PDB entry 8AT1 | X-ray diffraction, 2.80 A resolution | chains A and B of the 4 polymer chains in the assembly

# Chain A
Protein: Aspartate carbamoyltransferase (R state), catalytic chain
From: Escherichia coli
Notes: EC 2.1.3.2
Reference sequence: P0A786 (PYRB_ECOLI); residue numbers follow UniProt; this construct covers 1-310
Sequence (310 residues; numbered 1 to 310; the number before each row is that of its first residue):
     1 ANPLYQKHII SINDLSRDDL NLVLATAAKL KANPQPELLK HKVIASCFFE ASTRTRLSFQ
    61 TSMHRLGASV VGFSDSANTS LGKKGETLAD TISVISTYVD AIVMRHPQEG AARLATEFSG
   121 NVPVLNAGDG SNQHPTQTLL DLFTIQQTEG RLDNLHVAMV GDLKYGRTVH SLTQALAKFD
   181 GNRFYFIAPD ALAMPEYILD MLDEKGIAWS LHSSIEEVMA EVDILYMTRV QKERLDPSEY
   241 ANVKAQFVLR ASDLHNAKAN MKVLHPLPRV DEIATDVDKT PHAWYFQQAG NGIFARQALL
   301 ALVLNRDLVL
Differences from the reference sequence: conflict Gln-60 (Glu in P0A786), Gln-147 (Glu in P0A786), Glu-149 (Gln in P0A786), Glu-196 (Gln in P0A786)

# Chain B
Protein: Aspartate carbamoyltransferase regulatory chain
From: Escherichia coli
Reference sequence: P0A7F3 (PYRI_ECOLI); residues 2-153 here correspond to UniProt positions 1-152 (UniProt number = residue number - 1)
Sequence (153 residues; each row starts with the number of its first residue):
     1 MTHDNKLGVE AIKRGTVIDH IPAQIGFKLL SLFKLTETDQ RITIGLNLPS GEMGRKDLIK
    61 IENTFLSEDQ VDQLALYAPQ ATVNRIDNYE VVGKSRPSLP ERIDNVLVCP NSNCISHAEP
   121 VSSSFAVRKR ANDIALKCKY CEKEFSHNVV LAN
Not modelled in the structure: 1-7
Differences from the reference sequence: conflict Gly-8 (Gln7 in P0A7F3)

# How chain A and chain B interact
Residue-residue contacts (36):
  Ser-11(A) / Glu-142(B)  hydrogen bond
  Thr-87(A) / Glu-119(B)
  Leu-88(A) / Ile-115(B)  hydrophobic
  Leu-88(A) / Glu-119(B)  hydrogen bond (backbone-side chain)
  Ala-89(A) / Glu-119(B)  hydrogen bond (backbone-side chain)
  Pro-107(A) / Asn-113(B)  hydrogen bond (backbone-side chain)
  Gln-108(A) / Asn-113(B)  hydrogen bond
  Gln-108(A) / Ile-115(B)
  Glu-109(A) / Asn-111(B)  hydrogen bond
  Glu-109(A) / Asn-113(B)  hydrogen bond
  Glu-109(A) / Cys-114(B)
  Glu-109(A) / Ile-115(B)  hydrogen bond (backbone-backbone)
  Glu-109(A) / Cys-141(B)
  Gly-110(A) / Ile-115(B)
  Gly-110(A) / Tyr-140(B)
  Ala-111(A) / Ile-115(B)  hydrophobic
  Arg-113(A) / Lys-139(B)
  Arg-113(A) / Glu-142(B)  salt bridge
  Leu-114(A) / Ile-115(B)  hydrophobic
  Leu-114(A) / Glu-119(B)
  Leu-114(A) / Val-121(B)  hydrophobic
  Leu-114(A) / Tyr-140(B)
  Glu-117(A) / Lys-139(B)  salt bridge
  Glu-117(A) / Tyr-140(B)  hydrogen bond
  Phe-118(A) / Val-121(B)  hydrophobic
  Asn-132(A) / Tyr-140(B)
  Asn-132(A) / Cys-141(B)  hydrogen bond (side chain-backbone)
  Asn-132(A) / Glu-142(B)  hydrogen bond
  Asn-132(A) / Lys-143(B)  hydrogen bond
  Gln-133(A) / Glu-142(B)
  Glu-196(A) / Arg-130(B)  salt bridge
  Tyr-197(A) / Lys-143(B)  hydrogen bond
  Tyr-197(A) / Glu-144(B)
  Asp-200(A) / Arg-128(B)  salt bridge
  Asp-200(A) / Arg-130(B)  salt bridge
  Glu-204(A) / Arg-128(B)  salt bridge
Also at the interface, not in a pair above, chain A (21 interface residues in all): His-106, Ser-131
Also at the interface, not in a pair above, chain B (15 interface residues in all): Pro-120

# In short
The interface between chain A and chain B involves 21 residues on one side and 15 on the other, with 13
hydrogen bonds and 6 salt bridges. Among the polar pairs are Arg-113(A)/Glu-142(B), Glu-117(A)/Lys-139(B) and
Glu-196(A)/Arg-130(B).
Chain A is Aspartate carbamoyltransferase (R state), catalytic chain and chain B is Aspartate
carbamoyltransferase regulatory chain, both from Escherichia coli; the structure, Crystal structures of
aspartate carbamoyltransferase ligated with phosphonoacetamide, malonate, and ctp or ATP at 2.8-angstroms
resolution ..., was determined by X-ray diffraction (same publication as 7AT1).
